8JP6 - chains A and E of the 8 polymer chains in the assembly; structure by electron microscopy, 3.29 A resolution.

[Chain A (and E)]
Name: Protein ERGIC-53
Source organism: Homo sapiens
Notes: chain E of this document is another copy of the same molecule, construct and numbering; everything in this record applies to it too
UniProtKB: P49257 (LMAN1_HUMAN); residue numbers follow UniProt; this construct covers 1-510
Chain sequence (522 residues; each row starts with the number of its first residue):
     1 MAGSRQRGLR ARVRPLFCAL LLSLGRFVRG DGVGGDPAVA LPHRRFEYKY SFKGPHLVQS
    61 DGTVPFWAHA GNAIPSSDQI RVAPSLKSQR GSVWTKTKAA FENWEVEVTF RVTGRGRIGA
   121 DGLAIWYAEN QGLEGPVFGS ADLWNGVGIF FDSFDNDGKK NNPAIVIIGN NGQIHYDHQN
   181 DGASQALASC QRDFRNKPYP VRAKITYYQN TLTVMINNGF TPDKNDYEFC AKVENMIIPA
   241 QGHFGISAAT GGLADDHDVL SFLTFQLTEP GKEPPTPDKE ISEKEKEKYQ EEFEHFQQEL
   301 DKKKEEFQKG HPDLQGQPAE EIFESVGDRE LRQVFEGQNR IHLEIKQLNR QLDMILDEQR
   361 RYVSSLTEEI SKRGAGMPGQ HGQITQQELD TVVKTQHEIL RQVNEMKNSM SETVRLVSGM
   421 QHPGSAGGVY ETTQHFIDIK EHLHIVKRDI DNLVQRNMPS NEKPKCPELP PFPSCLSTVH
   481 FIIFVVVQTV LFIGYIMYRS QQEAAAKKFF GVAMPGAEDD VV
Unresolved in the structure: 1-41, 368-522
Sequence notes: expression tag (511-522)
Disulfides: Cys-190/Cys-230
Ion coordination: Ca2+ site 1: Asp-152, Phe-154, Asn-156, Asp-181; Ca2+ site 2: Asp-155, Asp-157, Asn-161, Asn-162, Asp-181
UniProt features mapped onto this chain:
  - region: Arg-499 to Phe-510 (Mediates interaction with RAB3GAP1, RAB3GAP2 and UBXN6)
  - motif: Phe-509, Phe-510 (ER export motif)
  - binding site (a carbohydrate): Ser-88, Asp-121, Asn-156, His-178, Gly-251 to Leu-253
  - binding site (Ca(2+)): Asp-152, Phe-154, Asn-156, Asp-181
  - site: Gln-501 (Required for ER export)
  - modified residue: Ser-425 (Phosphoserine)
  - natural variant: Trp-67 (W67S: In F5F8D1)

[Chain A / chain E interface]
Contacting residue pairs (7):
  Lys-160(A) / Phe-220(E)
  Asn-161(A) / Glu-228(E)
  Gln-191(A) / Gln-191(E)
  Gln-191(A) / Arg-192(E)
  Arg-192(A) / Gln-191(E)
  Phe-220(A) / Lys-160(E)
  Glu-228(A) / Asn-161(E)
Other interface residues (no listed pair), chain A (11 interface residues in all): Lys-159, Leu-331, Leu-348, Gln-359, Tyr-362
Other interface residues (no listed pair), chain E (11 interface residues in all): Lys-159, Leu-331, Leu-348, Gln-359, Tyr-362

[Overview]
The chain A/chain E interface involves 11 residues from each chain. Asp-152(A), Phe-154(A), Asn-156(A) and
Asp-181(A) form the Ca2+ site 1. From UniProt: 7 carbohydrate-binding residues and 4 Ca2+-binding residues on
chain A.
Chain A and chain E are both Protein ERGIC-53 (Homo sapiens); the structure, Cryo-EM structures of the head
region of full-length ERGIC-53 with MCFD2 (Substate A), was determined by electron microscopy, deposited
together with 8JP4, 8JP5, 8JP7, 8JP8, 8JP9 and 8JPG.
